1N12 - chains A and B; structure by X-ray diffraction, 1.87 A resolution.

[Chain A]
Name: mature Fimbrial protein PapE
Organism: Escherichia coli
Notes: fragment: residue 25-173, residue 26-36 deleted; engineered mutation(s): N-terminal residue 26-36 deleted, contains selenomethionine at methionine positions
UniProt: P08407 (PAPE_ECOLI); aligned to UniProt positions 38-163 over residues 13-138 (the alignment contains insertions or deletions, so no single offset holds)
Chain sequence (138 residues; each row starts with the number of its first residue; note: 11 numbers in that range are skipped by the numbering (no residue carries them; nothing is unmodelled there)):
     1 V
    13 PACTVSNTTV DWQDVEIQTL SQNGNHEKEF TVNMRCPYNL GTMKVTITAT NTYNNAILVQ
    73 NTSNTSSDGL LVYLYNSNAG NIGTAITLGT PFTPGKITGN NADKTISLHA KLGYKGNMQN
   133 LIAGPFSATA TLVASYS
Disulfide bonds: C15-C48
Modified positions: Mse46 (selenomethionine; parent Met); Mse55 (selenomethionine; parent Met); Mse130 (selenomethionine; parent Met)
Construct notes: modified residue (46, 55, 130)

[Chain B]
Name: Peptide corresponding to the N-terminal extension of protein PapK
UniProt: P42190 (PAPK_ECOLIX); residues 1-11 here correspond to UniProt positions 22-32 (UniProt number = residue number + 21)
Chain sequence (11 residues; numbered 1 to 11; the number before each row is that of its first residue):
     1 SDVAFRGNLL D

[Interface between chain A and chain B]
Contacting residue pairs (52):
  V17(A) - S1(B)  hydrogen bond (backbone-side chain)
  S18(A) - S1(B)
  N19(A) - S1(B)  hydrogen bond
  N19(A) - D2(B)
  T20(A) - D2(B)  hydrogen bond (backbone-backbone)
  T20(A) - V3(B)
  T20(A) - A4(B)  hydrogen bond (backbone-backbone)
  T21(A) - A4(B)
  T21(A) - R6(B)
  V22(A) - V3(B)  hydrophobic
  V22(A) - A4(B)  hydrogen bond (backbone-backbone)
  V22(A) - F5(B)
  V22(A) - R6(B)  hydrogen bond (backbone-backbone)
  D23(A) - R6(B)  salt bridge
  D23(A) - G7(B)
  W24(A) - F5(B)  hydrophobic
  W24(A) - R6(B)  hydrogen bond (backbone-backbone)
  Q25(A) - G7(B)
  Q25(A) - N8(B)  hydrogen bond (backbone-backbone)
  D26(A) - N8(B)
  D26(A) - L10(B)
  V27(A) - N8(B)  hydrogen bond (backbone-backbone)
  V27(A) - L9(B)
  V27(A) - L10(B)  hydrogen bond (backbone-backbone)
  E28(A) - L10(B)
  I29(A) - L10(B)  hydrogen bond (backbone-backbone)
  I29(A) - D11(B)
  I69(A) - F5(B)  hydrophobic
  V84(A) - F5(B)  hydrophobic
  L86(A) - F5(B)  hydrophobic
  I134(A) - L9(B)
  A135(A) - L9(B)
  A135(A) - D11(B)
  G136(A) - N8(B)
  G136(A) - L9(B)  hydrogen bond (backbone-backbone)
  P137(A) - G7(B)
  P137(A) - N8(B)
  F138(A) - R6(B)
  F138(A) - G7(B)  hydrogen bond (backbone-backbone)
  F138(A) - N8(B)
  F138(A) - L9(B)  hydrophobic
  S139(A) - F5(B)
  A140(A) - A4(B)
  A140(A) - F5(B)  hydrogen bond (backbone-backbone)
  T141(A) - D2(B)
  T141(A) - V3(B)
  A142(A) - D2(B)
  A142(A) - V3(B)  hydrogen bond (backbone-backbone)
  A142(A) - F5(B)  hydrophobic
  T143(A) - S1(B)
  T143(A) - D2(B)  hydrogen bond
  L144(A) - S1(B)  hydrogen bond (backbone-backbone)
Other interface residues (no listed pair), chain A (32 interface residues in all): L32, F42, V44, T74, L82
From the paper, about this interface:
  - pairs named by the authors: F138(A)-G7(B)
  - interface residues, chain B: V3(B), F5(B), L9(B)

[Overview]
The interface between chain A and chain B involves 32 residues on one side and 11 on the other; the contacts
include 17 hydrogen bonds and 1 salt bridge. Among the polar pairs are D23(A)-R6(B), V17(A)-S1(B) and
N19(A)-S1(B). The paper describes a contact between F138(A) and G7(B). From the paper: interface residues
V3(B), F5(B) and L9(B).
Here chain A is mature Fimbrial protein PapE (Escherichia coli) and chain B is Peptide corresponding to the
N-terminal extension of protein PapK. Entry 1N12 (Crystal structure of the PapE (N-terminal-deleted) pilus
subunit bound to a peptide corresponding to the N-terminal ...) was determined by X-ray diffraction (same
publication as 1N0L).
